5XVC - chains S and T of the 4 polymer chains in the assembly; structure by X-ray diffraction, 2.05 A resolution.

Chain S (and T):
Name: [NiFe]-hydrogenase 2 small subunit
From: Citrobacter sp. S-77
Notes: chain T of this document is another copy of the same molecule, construct and numbering; everything in this record applies to it too
Sequence (335 residues; each row starts with the number of its first residue):
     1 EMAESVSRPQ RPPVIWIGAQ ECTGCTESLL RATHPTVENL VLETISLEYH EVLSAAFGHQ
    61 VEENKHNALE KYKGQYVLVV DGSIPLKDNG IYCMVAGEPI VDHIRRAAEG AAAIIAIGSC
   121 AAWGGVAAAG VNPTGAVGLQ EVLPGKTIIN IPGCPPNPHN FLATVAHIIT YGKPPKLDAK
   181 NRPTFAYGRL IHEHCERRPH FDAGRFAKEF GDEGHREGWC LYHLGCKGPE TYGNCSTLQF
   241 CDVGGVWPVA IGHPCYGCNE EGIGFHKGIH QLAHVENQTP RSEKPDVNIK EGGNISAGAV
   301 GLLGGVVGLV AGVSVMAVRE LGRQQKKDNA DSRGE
Not modelled in the structure: 1-8, 277-335
Metal / ion sites: fe4-S4-o cluster Fe: Cys22, Cys25, Asp81, Cys120, Cys154; 4Fe-4S cluster Fe: His192, Cys195, Cys220, Cys226; 3Fe-4S cluster Fe: Cys235, Cys255, Cys258
Ligand contacts:
  - fe4-S4-o cluster (8JU): Glu21, Cys22, Thr23, Gly24, Cys25, Asp81, Gly82, Ile117, Gly118, Ser119, Cys120, Val126, Gly153, Cys154, Pro155
  - 3Fe-4S cluster (F3S): Ile191, Thr231, Cys235, Phe240, Trp247, Pro248, Cys255, Tyr256, Gly257, Cys258, Asn259
  - 4Fe-4S cluster (SF4): Ile191, His192, Cys195, Arg197, Arg198, Phe201, Cys220, Leu221, Tyr222, Cys226, Gly228, Pro229, Val249
From the paper describing this entry:
  - fe4-S4-o cluster coordination: Asp81
  - conformationally variable residues (side-chain flip): Asp81
  - binding site for fe4-S4-o cluster: Thr23

Chain S / chain T interface:
Contacting residue pairs (40; chain S residue first):
  Arg189(S) with His200(T), hydrogen bond; Glu217(T), salt bridge; Trp219(T)
  His192(S) with Pro199(T)
  Glu193(S) with Pro199(T); His200(T), hydrogen bond (backbone-side chain); Arg205(T), salt bridge
  His194(S) with Glu196(T); Arg197(T); Pro199(T); His200(T), hydrogen bond; Gly218(T)
  Cys195(S) with Cys195(T); Glu196(T); Pro199(T)
  Glu196(S) with His194(T); Cys195(T), hydrogen bond (backbone-backbone); Glu196(T)
  Arg197(S) with His194(T)
  Arg198(S) with Arg198(T); Pro199(T); Asp202(T), salt bridge
  Pro199(S) with His192(T); Glu193(T); His194(T); Cys195(T); Arg198(T)
  His200(S) with Arg189(T), hydrogen bond; Glu193(T), hydrogen bond (side chain-backbone); His194(T), hydrogen bond
  Asp202(S) with Arg198(T), salt bridge; Asp202(T)
  Arg205(S) with Glu193(T), salt bridge
  Glu217(S) with Arg189(T), hydrogen bond (backbone-side chain)
  Gly218(S) with His194(T)
  Trp219(S) with Arg189(T)
  Asp242(S) with Asp242(T); Val243(T)
  Val243(S) with Asp242(T)
  Gly244(S) with Gly244(T)
Interface residues without a listed pair, chain S (20 interface residues in all): Thr237, Gly245
Interface residues without a listed pair, chain T (20 interface residues in all): Thr237, Gly245

In short:
Chain S and chain T each contribute 20 residues to their interface; the contacts include 8 hydrogen bonds and
5 salt bridges. Among the polar pairs are Arg189(S)-Glu217(T), Glu193(S)-Arg205(T) and Arg198(S)-Asp202(T).
From the paper: a binding site for fe4-S4-o cluster at Thr23(S); fe4-S4-o cluster coordination by Asp81(S).
Both chains are [NiFe]-hydrogenase 2 small subunit (Citrobacter sp. S-77). Entry 5XVC ([NiFe]-hydrogenase
(Hyb-type) from Citrobacter sp. S-77 in a ferricyanide-oxidized condition) was determined by X-ray diffraction
(same publication as 5XVB and 5XVD).
